Entry 1UW4 (X-ray diffraction, 1.95 A resolution); this record covers chains A and B.

[Chain A]
Molecule: UPF3X
Organism: Homo sapiens
Notes: fragment: rrm domain, residues 50-140
UniProt: Q9BZI7 (Q9BZI7); residue numbers follow UniProt; this construct covers 50-140
Sequence (91 residues; numbered 50 to 140; the number before each row is that of its first residue):
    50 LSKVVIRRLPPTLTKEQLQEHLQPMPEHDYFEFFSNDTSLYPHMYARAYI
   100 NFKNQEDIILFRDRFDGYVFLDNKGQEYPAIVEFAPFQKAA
Curated features (UniProtKB/Swiss-Prot):
  - region: Lys52 to Arg57 (Binds to UPF2)
  - mutagenesis: Lys52 (K52E: Abolishes interaction with UPF2), Val53 to Leu58 (Abolishes interaction with UPF2), Arg56 (R56E: Does not abolish interaction with UPF2), Tyr117 to Phe119 (Abolishes interaction with UPF2)

[Chain B]
Molecule: Regulator of nonsense transcripts 2
Organism: Homo sapiens
Notes: fragment: mif4g domain, residues 768-1015
UniProt: Q9HAU5 (Q9HAU5); residue numbers follow UniProt; this construct covers 768-1015
Sequence (248 residues; numbered 768 to 1015; the number before each row is that of its first residue):
   768 RPPLQEYVRKLLYKDLSKVTTEKVLRQMRKLPWQDQEVKDYVICCMINIW
   818 NVKYNSIHCVANLLAGLVLYQEDVGIHVVDGVLEDIRLGMEVNQPKFNQR
   868 RISSAKFLGELYNYRMVESAVIFRTLYSFTSFGVNPDGSPSSLDPPEHLF
   918 RIRLVCTILDTCGQYFDRGSSKRKLDCFLVYFQRYVWWKKSLEVWTKDHP
   968 FPIDIDYMISDTLELLRPKIKLCNSLEESIRQVQDLEREFLIKLGLVN
Curated features (UniProtKB/Swiss-Prot):
  - region: Glu839 to Val859 (Binds to UPF3B)
  - mutagenesis: Arg796 to Lys797 (Strongly impairs RNA-binding), Asp847 (D847K: Does not abolish interaction with UPF3B), Glu851 to Asp852 (Does not abolish interaction with UPF3B. Does not abolish interaction with UPF3B; when associated with D-854), Arg854 (R854D: Does not abolish interaction with UPF3B; when associated with K-851 and R-852), Glu858 (E858R: Abolishes interaction with UPF3B and association with SMG1 and RBM8A; reduces phosphorylation of UPF1), Tyr894 (Y894A: Does not impair RNA-binding; when associated with A-932), Tyr932 (Y932A: Does not impair RNA-binding; when associated with A-894)

[Chain A / chain B interface]
Residue-residue contacts - 47 pairs, chain A then chain B:
  Lys52(A) - Asp847(B)  salt bridge
  Arg56(A) - Glu851(B)  salt bridge
  Arg56(A) - Arg854(B)
  Arg56(A) - Glu858(B)  salt bridge
  Arg57(A) - Leu855(B)
  Arg57(A) - Glu858(B)  salt bridge
  Tyr79(A) - His844(B)
  Phe83(A) - His844(B)
  Asn85(A) - Cys811(B)
  Asp86(A) - Cys811(B)
  Asp86(A) - Ile814(B)
  Asp86(A) - Asn815(B)
  Thr87(A) - Asn815(B)  hydrogen bond (backbone-side chain)
  Thr87(A) - Asp852(B)  hydrogen bond
  Thr87(A) - Leu855(B)
  Ser88(A) - Asn815(B)
  Ser88(A) - Trp817(B)
  Ser88(A) - Asp852(B)  hydrogen bond
  Ser88(A) - Arg867(B)  hydrogen bond (backbone-side chain)
  Leu89(A) - Asp852(B)
  Leu89(A) - Leu855(B)
  Leu89(A) - Gly856(B)
  Leu89(A) - Phe864(B)  hydrophobic
  Tyr90(A) - Phe864(B)
  His92(A) - Leu855(B)
  His92(A) - Val859(B)
  His92(A) - Gln861(B)  hydrogen bond
  His92(A) - Phe864(B)
  Tyr94(A) - Leu855(B)  hydrophobic
  Arg96(A) - Gly848(B)
  Arg96(A) - Glu851(B)
  Tyr98(A) - Asp847(B)
  Glu132(A) - Arg854(B)  salt bridge
  Pro135(A) - Leu850(B)  hydrophobic
  Pro135(A) - Val888(B)
  Pro135(A) - Arg891(B)  hydrogen bond (backbone-side chain)
  Phe136(A) - Val846(B)  hydrophobic
  Phe136(A) - Asp847(B)
  Phe136(A) - Leu850(B)  hydrophobic
  Phe136(A) - Met883(B)
  Phe136(A) - Val884(B)  hydrophobic
  Phe136(A) - Val888(B)  hydrophobic
  Lys138(A) - Glu839(B)  salt bridge
  Lys138(A) - Ile843(B)
  Ala139(A) - Ile843(B)
  Ala140(A) - Ile843(B)  hydrophobic
  Ala140(A) - His844(B)
Other interface residues (no listed pair), chain A (22 interface residues in all): Ile130

[In short]
22 residues of chain A face 25 of chain B across their interface; the contacts include 6 hydrogen bonds and 6
salt bridges. Among the polar pairs are Lys52(A)-Asp847(B), Arg56(A)-Glu851(B) and Arg56(A)-Glu858(B).
Chain A is UPF3X and chain B is Regulator of nonsense transcripts 2, both from Homo sapiens; the structure,
The structural basis of the interaction between nonsense mediated decay factors UPF2 and UPF3, was determined
by X-ray diffraction.
